Entry 3A7L (X-ray diffraction, 1.30 A resolution); this record covers chain A.

Chain A:
Name: Glycine cleavage system H protein
Source organism: Escherichia coli
Reference sequence: P0A6T9 (GCSH_ECOLI); residues 1-128 here correspond to UniProt positions 2-129 (UniProt number = residue number + 1)
Sequence (128 residues; row label = number of the first residue in the row):
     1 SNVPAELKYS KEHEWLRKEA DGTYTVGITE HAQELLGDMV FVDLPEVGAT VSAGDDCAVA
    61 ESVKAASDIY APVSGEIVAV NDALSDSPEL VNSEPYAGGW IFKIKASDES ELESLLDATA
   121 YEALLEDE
Swiss-Prot annotation at these positions:
  - modified residue: Lys-64 (N6-lipoyllysine)
From the paper describing this entry:
  - post-translational modification sites: Lys-64 (citing earlier work)

Overview:
From the paper: a modification site at Lys-64.
Chain A is Glycine cleavage system H protein (Escherichia coli); the structure, Crystal structure of E. coli
apoH-protein, was determined by X-ray diffraction together with 3A7A, 3A7R and 3A7U from the same study.
